Entry 3UG4 (X-ray diffraction, 2.15 A resolution); this record covers chains A and D of the 6 polymer chains in the assembly.

[Chain A (and D)]
Name: Alpha-L-arabinofuranosidase
Source organism: Thermotoga maritima
Notes: EC 3.2.1.55; chain D of this document is another copy of the same molecule, construct and numbering; everything in this record applies to it too
Reference sequence: Q9WYB7 (Q9WYB7_THEMA); numbering as in UniProt (aligned over 1-484)
Chain sequence (504 residues; row label = number of the first residue in the row; numbers below 1 keep their minus sign (Met-19 is residue -19)):
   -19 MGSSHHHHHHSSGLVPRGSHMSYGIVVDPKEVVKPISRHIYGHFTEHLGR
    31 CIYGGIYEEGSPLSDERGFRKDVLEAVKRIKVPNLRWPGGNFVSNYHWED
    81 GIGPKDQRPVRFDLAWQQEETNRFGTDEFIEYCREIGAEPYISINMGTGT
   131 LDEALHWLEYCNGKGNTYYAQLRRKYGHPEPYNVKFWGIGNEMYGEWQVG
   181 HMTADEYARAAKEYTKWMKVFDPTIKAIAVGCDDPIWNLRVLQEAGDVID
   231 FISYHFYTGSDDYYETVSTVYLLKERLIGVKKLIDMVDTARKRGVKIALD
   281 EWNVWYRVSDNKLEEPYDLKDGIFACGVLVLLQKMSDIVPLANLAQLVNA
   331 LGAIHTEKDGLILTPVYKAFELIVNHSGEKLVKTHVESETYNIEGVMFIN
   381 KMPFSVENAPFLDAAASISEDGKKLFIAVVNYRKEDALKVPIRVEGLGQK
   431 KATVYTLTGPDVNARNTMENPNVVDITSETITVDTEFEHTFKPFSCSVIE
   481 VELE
Unresolved in the structure: -19 to 1, 484 (chain D: -19 to 1, 483-484)
Differences from the reference sequence: expression tag (-19 to 0); engineered mutation Gly4 (Arg in Q9WYB7)
Ligand contacts:
  - alpha-L-arabinofuranose (AHR), molecule 1: Pro15, Ile16, Ser17, Arg18, Glu359, Glu400
  - alpha-L-arabinofuranose (AHR), molecule 2: Phe24, Glu26, Leu28, Gly70, Asn71, Trp96, Asn171, Glu172, Trp177, His235, Tyr237, Glu281, Trp285, Leu293, Ala325, Gln326, Leu331
  - alpha-L-arabinofuranose (AHR), molecule 3: Arg59, Glu351, Asn355, His356, Tyr435, Ile456
  - alpha-L-arabinofuranose (AHR), molecule 4: Glu172, Tyr174, Trp177, His235, Tyr237, Trp285, Phe378
  - alpha-L-arabinofuranose (AHR), molecule 5: Asp213, His235, Phe236, Tyr237, Arg256, Met377, Phe378, Asn380, Met382
  - alpha-L-arabinofuranose (AHR), molecule 6: Ile258, Lys261, Lys262, Met315, Ile318
  - alpha-L-arabinofuranose (AHR), molecule 7: His356, Tyr435, Glu480

[Chain A / chain D interface]
Contacting residue pairs (22):
  Pro215(A) - Leu219(D)  hydrophobic
  Pro215(A) - Met266(D)  hydrophobic
  Ile216(A) - Ile216(D)  hydrophobic
  Ile216(A) - Arg220(D)
  Ile216(A) - Gln223(D)
  Leu219(A) - Pro215(D)  hydrophobic
  Leu219(A) - Ile216(D)  hydrophobic
  Leu219(A) - Leu219(D)  hydrophobic
  Arg220(A) - Arg220(D)
  Glu255(A) - Lys262(D)  salt bridge
  Gly259(A) - Lys262(D)
  Gly259(A) - Met266(D)
  Lys262(A) - Glu255(D)  salt bridge
  Lys262(A) - Gly259(D)
  Lys262(A) - Lys262(D)
  Leu263(A) - Leu263(D)  hydrophobic
  Leu263(A) - Met266(D)  hydrophobic
  Met266(A) - Pro215(D)  hydrophobic
  Met266(A) - Gly259(D)
  Met266(A) - Leu263(D)  hydrophobic
  Lys363(A) - Glu367(D)  salt bridge
  Glu367(A) - Lys363(D)  salt bridge
Also at the interface, not in a pair above, chain A (17 interface residues in all): Gln223, Ile258, Val260, Lys261, Asp265, His365
Also at the interface, not in a pair above, chain D (17 interface residues in all): Ile258, Val260, Lys261, Asp265, His365

[Overview]
The chain A/chain D interface involves 17 residues from each chain, with 4 salt bridges. Polar contacts
include Glu255(A)-Lys262(D) and Lys363(A)-Glu367(D). Chain A binds 7 copies of alpha-L-arabinofuranose.
Both chains are Alpha-L-arabinofuranosidase (Thermotoga maritima). Entry 3UG4 (Crystal structure of
alpha-L-arabinofuranosidase from Thermotoga maritima arabinose complex) was determined by X-ray diffraction,
deposited together with 3UG3 and 3UG5.
